1S72 - chains 0 and Y of the 31 polymer chains in the assembly; structure by X-ray diffraction, 2.40 A resolution.

[Chain 0]
Molecule: 23S ribosomal RNA
Source organism: Haloarcula marismortui
Sequence (2922 nucleotides; each row starts with the number of its first residue):
     2 UUGGCUACUA UGCCAGCUGG UGGAUUGCUC GGCUCAGGCG CUGAUGAAGG ACGUGCCAAG
    62 CUGCGAUAAG CCAUGGGGAG CCGCACGGAG GCGAAGAACC AUGGAUUUCC GAAUGAGAAU
   122 CUCUCUAACA AUUGCUUCGC GCAAUGAGGA ACCCCGAGAA CUGAAACAUC UCAGUAUCGG
   182 GAGGAACAGA AAACGCAAUG UGAUGUCGUU AGUAACCGCG AGUGAACGCG AUACAGCCCA
   242 AACCGAAGCC CUCACGGGCA AUGUGGUGUC AGGGCUACCU CUCAUCAGCC GACCGUCUCG
   302 ACGAAGUCUC UUGGAACAGA GCGUGAUACA GGGUGACAAC CCCGUACUCG AGACCAGUAC
   362 GACGUGCGGU AGUGCCAGAG UAGCGGGGGU UGGAUAUCCC UCGCGAAUAA CGCAGGCAUC
   422 GACUGCGAAG GCUAAACACA ACCUGAGACC GAUAGUGAAC AAGUAGUGUG AACGAACGCU
   482 GCAAAGUACC CUCAGAAGGG AGGCGAAAUA GAGCAUGAAA UCAGUUGGCG AUCGAGCGAC
   542 AGGGCAUACA AGGUCCCUCG ACGAAUGACC GACGCGCGAG CGUCCAGUAA GACUCACGGG
   602 AAGCCGAUGU UCUGUCGUAC GUUUUGAAAA ACGAGCCAGG GAGUGUGUCU GCAUGGCAAG
   662 UCUAACCGGA GUAUCCGGGG AGGCACAGGG AAACCGACAU GGCCGCAGGG CUUUGCCCGA
   722 GGGCCGCCGU CUUCAAGGGC GGGGAGCCAU GUGGACACGA CCCGAAUCCG GACGAUCUAC
   782 GCAUGGACAA GAUGAAGCGU GCCGAAAGGC ACGUGGAAGU CUGUUAGAGU UGGUGUCCUA
   842 CAAUACCCUC UCGUGAUCUA UGUGUAGGGG UGAAAGGCCC AUCGAGUCCG GCAACAGCUG
   902 GUUCCAAUCG AAACAUGUCG AAGCAUGACC UCCGCCGAGG UAGUCUGUGA GGUAGAGCGA
   962 CCGAUUGGUG UGUCCGCCUC CGAGAGGAGU CGGCACACCU GUCAAACUCC AAACUUACAG
  1022 ACGCCGUUUG ACGCGGGGAU UCCGGUGCGC GGGGUAAGCC UGUGUACCAG GAGGGGAACA
  1082 ACCCAGAGAU AGGUUAAGGU CCCCAAGUGU GGAUUAAGUG UAAUCCUCUG AAGGUGGUCU
  1142 CGAGCCCUAG ACAGCCGGGA GGUGAGCUUA GAAGCAGCUA CCCUCUAAGA AAAGCGUAAC
  1202 AGCUUACCGG CCGAGGUUUG AGGCGCCCAA AAUGAUCGGG ACUCAAAUCC ACCACCGAGA
  1262 CCUGUCCGUA CCACUCAUAC UGGUAAUCGA GUAGAUUGGC GCUCUAAUUG GAUGGAAGUA
  1322 GGGGUGAAAA CUCCUAUGGA CCGAUUAGUG ACGAAAAUCC UGGCCAUAGU AGCAGCGAUA
  1382 GUCGGGUGAG AACCCCGACG GCCUAAUGGA UAAGGGUUCC UCAGCACUGC UGAUCAGCUG
  1442 AGGGUUAGCC GGUCCUAAGU CAUACCGCAA CUCGACUAUG ACGAAAUGGG AAACGGGUUA
  1502 AUAUUCCCGU GCCACUAUGC AGUGAAAGUU GACGCCCUGG GGUCGAUCAC GCUGGGCAUU
  1562 CGCCCAGUCG AACCGUCCAA CUCCGUGGAA GCCGUAAUGG CAGGAAGCGG ACGAACGGCG
  1622 GCAUAGGGAA ACGUGAUUCA ACCUGGGGCC CAUGAAAAGA CGAGCAUAGU GUCCGUACCG
  1682 AGAACCGACA CAGGUGUCCA UGGCGGCGAA AGCCAAGGCC UGUCGGGAGC AACCAACGUU
  1742 AGGGAAUUCG GCAAGUUAGU CCCGUACCUU CGGAAGAAGG GAUGCCUGCU CCGGAACGGA
  1802 GCAGGUCGCA GUGACUCGGA AGCUCGGACU GUCUAGUAAC AACAUAGGUG ACCGCAAAUC
  1862 CGCAAGGACU CGUACGGUCA CUGAAUCCUG CCCAGUGCAG GUAUCUGAAC ACCUCGUACA
  1922 AGAGGACGAA GGACCUGUCA ACGGCGGGGG UAACUAUGAC CCUCUUAAGG UAGCGUAGUA
  1982 CCUUGCCGCA UCAGUAGCGG CUUGCAUGAA UGGAUUAACC AGAGCUUCAC UGUCCCAACG
  2042 UUGGGCCCGG UGAACUGUAC AUUCCAGUGC GGAGUCUGGA GACACCCAGG GGGAAGCGAA
  2102 GACCCUAUGG AGCUUUACUG CAGGCUGUCG CUGAGACGUG GUCGCCGAUG UGCAGCAUAG
  2162 GUAGGAGACA CUACACAGGU ACCCGCGCUA GCGGGCCACC GAGUCAACAG UGAAAUACUA
  2222 CCCGUCGGUG ACUGCGACUC UCACUCCGGG AGGAGGACAC CGAUAGCCGG GCAGUUUGAC
  2282 UGGGGCGGUA CGCGCUCGAA AAGAUAUCGA GCGCGCCCUA UGGCUAUCUC AGCCGGGACA
  2342 GAGACCCGGC GAAGAGUGCA AGAGCAAAAG AUAGCUUGAC AGUGUUCUUC CCAACGAGGA
  2402 ACGCUGACGC GAAAGCGUGG UCUAGCGAAC CAAUUAGCCU GCUUGAUGCG GGCAAUUGAU
  2462 GACAGAAAAG CUACCCUAGG GAUAACAGAG UCGUCACUCG CAAGAGCACA UAUCGACCGA
  2522 GUGGCUUGCU ACCUCGAUGU CGGUUCCCUC CAUCCUGCCC GUGCAGAAGC GGGCAAGGGU
  2582 GAGGUUGUUC GCCUAUUAAA GGAGGUCGUG AGCUGGGUUU AGACCGUCGU GAGACAGGUC
  2642 GGCUGCUAUC UACUGGGUGU GUAAUGGUGU CUGACAAGAA CGACCGUAUA GUACGAGAGG
  2702 AACUACGGUU GGUGGCCACU GGUGUACCGG UUGUUCGAGA GAGCACGUGC CGGGUAGCCA
  2762 CGCCACACGG GGUAAGAGCU GAACGCAUCU AAGCUCGAAA CCCACUUGGA AAAGAGACAC
  2822 CGCCGAGGUC CCGCGUACAA GACGCGGUCG AUAGACUCGG GGUGUGCGCG UCGAGGUAAC
  2882 GAGACGUUAA GCCCACGAGC ACUAACAGAC CAAAGCCAUC AU
Not modelled in the structure: 2-9, 126-127, 715, 971-998, 1560, 1952-1963, 2137-2236, 2339-2343, 2665-2666, 2915-2923
Sequence notes: conflict C560 (U3155 in 3377779); modified residue (628, 2587-2588, 2619, 2621)
Modified positions: 1MA (6-hydro-1-methyladenosine-5'-monophosphate) at position 628, OMU (o2'-methyluridine 5'-monophosphate) at position 2587, OMG (o2'-methylguanosine-5'-monophosphate) at position 2588, UR3 (3-methyluridine-5'-monophoshate) at position 2619, PSU (pseudouridine-5'-monophosphate) at position 2621
Ion coordination: Mg2+ site 1 near G28 (its only coordinating residue here); Na+ site 1: C40, A442, C443; Na+ site 2: G56, A59, G61; Na+ site 3 near U108 (its only coordinating residue here); Mg2+ site 2 near U115 (its only coordinating residue here); Na+ site 4: C141, G142; Na+ site 5 near U146 (its only coordinating residue here); Mg2+ site 3: C162, U2276; K+ site 1: C162, U163, U172; Mg2+ site 4: A165, A167, C168; Na+ site 6: A165, A166, A167; Mg2+ site 5: A166, G219; 62 more Na+ sites not listed; 97 more Mg2+ sites not listed; 1 more K+ sites not listed

[Chain Y]
Molecule: 50S ribosomal protein L32E
Source organism: Haloarcula marismortui
UniProt: P12736 (RL32_HALMA); numbering as in UniProt (aligned over 0-240)
Chain sequence (241 residues; numbered 0 to 240; the number before each row is that of its first residue; numbering starts at 0):
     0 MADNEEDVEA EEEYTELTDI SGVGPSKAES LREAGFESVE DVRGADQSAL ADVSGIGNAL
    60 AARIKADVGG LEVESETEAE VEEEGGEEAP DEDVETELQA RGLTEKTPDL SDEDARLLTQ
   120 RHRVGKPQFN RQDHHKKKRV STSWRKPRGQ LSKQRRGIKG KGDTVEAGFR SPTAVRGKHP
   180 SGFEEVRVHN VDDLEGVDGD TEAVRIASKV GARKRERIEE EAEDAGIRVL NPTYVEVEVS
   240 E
Not modelled in the structure: 0-94, 237-240
Ion coordination: Mg2+: His133, Lys136, Val139

[Interface between chain 0 and chain Y]
Residue-residue contacts - 171 pairs, chain 0 then chain Y:
  G320(0) - Arg212(Y)  hydrogen bond to the sugar
  A521(0) - Lys137(Y)  salt bridge to the phosphate
  U522(0) - Lys137(Y)  salt bridge to the phosphate
  G537(0) - Lys135(Y)  hydrogen bond to the sugar
  G537(0) - Lys160(Y)  sugar contact
  C538(0) - His134(Y)  salt bridge to the phosphate
  C538(0) - Lys135(Y)  salt bridge to the phosphate
  G539(0) - His134(Y)  hydrogen bond to the phosphate
  G539(0) - Gly159(Y)  hydrogen bond to the base
  A540(0) - Gln127(Y)  hydrogen bond to the phosphate
  A540(0) - Gly159(Y)  sugar contact
  A540(0) - Gly161(Y)  sugar contact
  C541(0) - Pro126(Y)  phosphate contact
  C541(0) - Gln127(Y)  hydrogen bond to the phosphate
  A551(0) - Tyr233(Y)  phosphate contact
  A552(0) - Arg204(Y)  hydrogen bond to the phosphate
  A552(0) - Leu229(Y)  sugar contact
  A552(0) - Asn230(Y)  sugar contact
  A552(0) - Pro231(Y)  phosphate contact
  A552(0) - Tyr233(Y)  hydrogen bond to the phosphate
  G553(0) - His178(Y)  salt bridge to the phosphate
  G553(0) - Pro179(Y)  sugar contact
  G553(0) - Arg204(Y)  salt bridge to the phosphate
  G554(0) - His178(Y)  salt bridge to the phosphate
  G554(0) - Ser180(Y)  phosphate contact
  G554(0) - Arg227(Y)  salt bridge to the phosphate
  U555(0) - His121(Y)  phosphate contact
  C556(0) - His121(Y)  salt bridge to the phosphate
  C594(0) - Arg122(Y)  hydrogen bond to the sugar
  U595(0) - Thr118(Y)  phosphate contact
  U595(0) - Arg122(Y)  salt bridge to the phosphate
  C596(0) - Thr118(Y)  phosphate contact
  C617(0) - Lys158(Y)  hydrogen bond to the sugar
  C617(0) - Gly159(Y)  base contact
  G618(0) - Lys158(Y)  sugar contact
  G618(0) - Lys160(Y)  hydrogen bond to the sugar
  A620(0) - Asp132(Y)  hydrogen bond to the sugar
  A620(0) - Lys135(Y)  hydrogen bond to the sugar
  A620(0) - Lys152(Y)  phosphate contact
  A620(0) - Lys160(Y)  salt bridge to the phosphate
  C621(0) - Gln131(Y)  hydrogen bond to the phosphate
  C621(0) - Asp132(Y)  sugar contact
  C621(0) - Ser151(Y)  phosphate contact
  C621(0) - Lys152(Y)  salt bridge to the phosphate
  G622(0) - Gln131(Y)  hydrogen bond to the phosphate
  G622(0) - Arg147(Y)  phosphate contact
  G622(0) - Gly148(Y)  hydrogen bond to the phosphate
  G622(0) - Ser151(Y)  phosphate contact
  U623(0) - Gly148(Y)  phosphate contact
  U623(0) - Gln149(Y)  hydrogen bond to the phosphate
  U623(0) - Leu150(Y)  base contact
  U624(0) - Leu150(Y)  base contact
  U625(0) - Leu150(Y)  base contact
  1MA_628(0) - Leu150(Y)  sugar contact
  A629(0) - Lys152(Y)  salt bridge to the phosphate
  C637(0) - Lys136(Y)  salt bridge to the phosphate
  C637(0) - Arg138(Y)  salt bridge to the phosphate
  C638(0) - Lys136(Y)  phosphate contact
  C638(0) - Lys137(Y)  hydrogen bond to the phosphate
  C638(0) - Arg138(Y)  salt bridge to the phosphate
  A639(0) - Arg138(Y)  phosphate contact
  C905(0) - Arg144(Y)  salt bridge to the phosphate
  C906(0) - Trp143(Y)  phosphate contact
  C906(0) - Arg144(Y)  phosphate contact
  C906(0) - Lys145(Y)  hydrogen bond to the phosphate
  C906(0) - Arg147(Y)  salt bridge to the phosphate
  A907(0) - Trp143(Y)  hydrogen bond to the phosphate
  A907(0) - Lys145(Y)  phosphate contact
  A907(0) - Val164(Y)  sugar contact
  A908(0) - Glu165(Y)  phosphate contact
  A908(0) - Ala166(Y)  hydrogen bond to the phosphate
  G1071(0) - Arg154(Y)  sugar contact
  G1072(0) - Arg154(Y)  salt bridge to the phosphate
  G1072(0) - Arg155(Y)  phosphate contact
  A1073(0) - Arg155(Y)  sugar contact
  A1073(0) - Gly156(Y)  hydrogen bond to the sugar
  A1073(0) - Ile157(Y)  phosphate contact
  G1074(0) - Ile157(Y)  phosphate contact
  G1074(0) - Lys158(Y)  hydrogen bond to the phosphate
  G1075(0) - Lys158(Y)  salt bridge to the phosphate
  G1089(0) - Glu165(Y)  hydrogen bond to the sugar
  G1089(0) - Gly167(Y)  hydrogen bond to the base
  A1090(0) - Gly167(Y)  sugar contact
  A1090(0) - Phe168(Y)  sugar contact
  U1091(0) - Val123(Y)  sugar contact
  G1260(0) - Lys158(Y)  base contact
  U1266(0) - Arg115(Y)  hydrogen bond to the phosphate
  U1266(0) - Gln119(Y)  hydrogen bond to the sugar
  C1267(0) - Glu112(Y)  phosphate contact
  C1267(0) - Arg115(Y)  salt bridge to the phosphate
  C1267(0) - Leu116(Y)  sugar contact
  C1267(0) - Gln119(Y)  sugar contact
  C1267(0) - Pro171(Y)  sugar contact
  C1268(0) - Ala166(Y)  hydrogen bond to the sugar
  C1268(0) - Gly167(Y)  base contact
  C1268(0) - Arg169(Y)  sugar contact
  C1268(0) - Ser170(Y)  sugar contact
  C1268(0) - Pro171(Y)  sugar contact
  C1268(0) - Thr172(Y)  hydrogen bond to the phosphate
  C1268(0) - Arg175(Y)  hydrogen bond to the phosphate
  G1269(0) - Ala166(Y)  sugar contact
  G1269(0) - Arg175(Y)  salt bridge to the phosphate
  U1293(0) - Gln149(Y)  hydrogen bond to the sugar
  U1293(0) - Arg154(Y)  sugar contact
  A1294(0) - Gln149(Y)  phosphate contact
  G1311(0) - His188(Y)  sugar contact
  G1311(0) - Asn189(Y)  phosphate contact
  G1311(0) - Lys208(Y)  base contact
  G1312(0) - His188(Y)  sugar contact
  G1312(0) - Asn189(Y)  phosphate contact
  G1312(0) - Lys208(Y)  hydrogen bond to the sugar
  G1312(0) - Val209(Y)  hydrogen bond to the sugar
  G1312(0) - Lys213(Y)  salt bridge to the phosphate
  A1313(0) - Lys208(Y)  sugar contact
  A1313(0) - Val209(Y)  phosphate contact
  A1313(0) - Gly210(Y)  hydrogen bond to the phosphate
  A1313(0) - Lys213(Y)  salt bridge to the phosphate
  G1315(0) - Ala211(Y)  hydrogen bond to the phosphate
  G1315(0) - Arg212(Y)  hydrogen bond to the base
  G1315(0) - Glu215(Y)  hydrogen bond to the base
  G1316(0) - Gly210(Y)  phosphate contact
  G1316(0) - Ala211(Y)  hydrogen bond to the phosphate
  A1317(0) - Lys208(Y)  phosphate contact
  A1318(0) - Lys208(Y)  phosphate contact
  G1324(0) - Arg204(Y)  base contact
  G1325(0) - Pro179(Y)  sugar contact
  U1326(0) - Arg120(Y)  phosphate contact
  U1326(0) - Gly176(Y)  sugar contact
  U1326(0) - Lys177(Y)  sugar contact
  G1327(0) - Arg120(Y)  salt bridge to the phosphate
  G1327(0) - Lys125(Y)  hydrogen bond to the base
  G1327(0) - Arg169(Y)  hydrogen bond to the phosphate
  G1327(0) - Ser170(Y)  phosphate contact
  G1327(0) - Arg175(Y)  phosphate contact
  G1327(0) - Gly176(Y)  hydrogen bond to the phosphate
  A1328(0) - Lys125(Y)  phosphate contact
  A1328(0) - Phe128(Y)  sugar contact
  A1328(0) - Val164(Y)  sugar contact
  A1328(0) - Glu165(Y)  base contact
  A1328(0) - Ala166(Y)  hydrogen bond to the base
  A1328(0) - Phe168(Y)  sugar contact
  A1328(0) - Arg169(Y)  salt bridge to the phosphate
  A1328(0) - Ser170(Y)  hydrogen bond to the phosphate
  A1328(0) - Arg175(Y)  salt bridge to the phosphate
  A1329(0) - Lys125(Y)  salt bridge to the phosphate
  A1329(0) - Phe128(Y)  phosphate contact
  A1329(0) - Trp143(Y)  phosphate contact
  A1329(0) - Val164(Y)  sugar contact
  A1330(0) - Ser142(Y)  sugar contact
  A1330(0) - Trp143(Y)  hydrogen bond to the phosphate
  A1330(0) - Arg144(Y)  phosphate contact
  A1331(0) - Ser142(Y)  hydrogen bond to the phosphate
  A1331(0) - Arg144(Y)  salt bridge to the phosphate
  U1333(0) - Arg186(Y)  hydrogen bond to the phosphate
  U1333(0) - Arg204(Y)  sugar contact
  C1334(0) - Arg186(Y)  salt bridge to the phosphate
  C1334(0) - Arg204(Y)  hydrogen bond to the sugar
  C1334(0) - Ile205(Y)  sugar contact
  C1334(0) - Ala206(Y)  phosphate contact
  C1334(0) - Ser207(Y)  hydrogen bond to the phosphate
  C1334(0) - Asn230(Y)  hydrogen bond to the phosphate
  C1335(0) - Ser207(Y)  phosphate contact
  C1335(0) - Asn230(Y)  hydrogen bond to the phosphate
  C1343(0) - Lys208(Y)  hydrogen bond to the base
  G1344(0) - Lys208(Y)  sugar contact
  A1356(0) - Arg130(Y)  salt bridge to the phosphate
  A1356(0) - Asp132(Y)  base contact
  A1356(0) - Lys136(Y)  base contact
  A1356(0) - Arg138(Y)  hydrogen bond to the base
  A1356(0) - Val139(Y)  base contact
  U2059(0) - Lys136(Y)  hydrogen bond to the sugar
Interface residues without a listed pair, chain 0 (74 interface residues in all): G1290, U1314, A2060
Interface residues without a listed pair, chain Y (80 interface residues in all): Pro146, Asp162, Val174, Glu184, Arg214, Arg216

[Overview]
74 residues of chain 0 and 80 residues of chain Y are in contact, with 53 hydrogen bonds and 31 salt bridges.
Polar contacts include G539(0)-Gly159(Y), G1089(0)-Gly167(Y) and G1315(0)-Arg212(Y). C40(0), A442(0) and
C443(0) coordinate Na+ site 1.
Chain 0 is 23S ribosomal RNA and chain Y is 50S ribosomal protein L32E, both from Haloarcula marismortui; the
structure, Refined crystal structure of the haloarcula marismortui large ribosomal subunit at 2.4 angstrom
resolution, was determined by X-ray diffraction.
